Entry 4QAB (X-ray diffraction, 2.98 A resolution); this record covers chains A and E of the 5 polymer chains in the assembly.

Chain A (and E):
Name: Acetylcholine-binding protein
Organism: Lymnaea stagnalis
Notes: chain E of this document is another copy of the same molecule, construct and numbering; everything in this record applies to it too
UniProt: P58154 (ACHP_LYMST); residues 1-209 here correspond to UniProt positions 20-228 (UniProt number = residue number + 19)
Chain sequence (217 residues; each row starts with the number of its first residue; numbers below 1 keep their minus sign (Asp-7 is residue -7)):
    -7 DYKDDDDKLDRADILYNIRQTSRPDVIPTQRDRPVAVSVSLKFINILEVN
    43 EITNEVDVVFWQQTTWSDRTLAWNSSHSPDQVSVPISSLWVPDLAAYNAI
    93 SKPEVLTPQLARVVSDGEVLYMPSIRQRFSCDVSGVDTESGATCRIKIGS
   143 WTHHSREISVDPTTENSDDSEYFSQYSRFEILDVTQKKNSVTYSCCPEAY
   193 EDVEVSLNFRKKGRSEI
Unresolved in the structure: 156-160, 206-209 (chain E: -7 to -5, 156-158, 206-209)
Construct notes: expression tag (-7 to 0)
Disulfides: Cys123-Cys136, Cys187-Cys188
Glycans and other covalent adducts: N-acetylglucosamine (NAG) linked to Asn66
Small-molecule neighbours:
  - KK2 (4-(morpholin-4-yl)-6-[4-(trifluoromethyl)phenyl]pyrimidin-2-amine), molecule 1: Trp53, Arg104, Leu112, Met114, Tyr164
  - KK2, molecule 2: Tyr89, Ser142, Trp143, Thr144, Tyr185, Cys188, Tyr192
Curated features (UniProtKB/Swiss-Prot):
  - glycosylation: Asn66 (N-linked (GlcNAc...) asparagine)
What the authors report for this chain:
  - binding site for KK2: Trp53, Tyr89, Arg104, Leu112, Met114, Ser142, Trp143, Thr144, Tyr164, Tyr185, Cys188, Tyr192
  - conformationally variable residues (domain motion, loop rearrangement, side-chain flip): Thr13, Trp53, Gln55, Tyr89, Leu112, Met114, Tyr185, Cys187 to Cys188

Chain A / chain E interface:
Residue-residue contacts (53; chain A residue first):
  Tyr-6(A) with Arg148(E); Glu190(E)
  Asp-2(A) with Thr21(E); Asp24(E); Arg25(E); Pro26(E); Arg148(E), salt bridge
  Lys0(A) with Val18(E); Ile19(E); Thr21(E); Asp60(E), salt bridge; Thr62(E), hydrogen bond
  Arg3(A) with Ile19(E); Glu149(E), salt bridge
  Ala4(A) with Arg15(E)
  Leu7(A) with Asp17(E); Val18(E), hydrophobic
  Arg11(A) with Asp17(E), salt bridge
  Asn37(A) with Ser122(E)
  Leu39(A) with Ile92(E), hydrophobic
  Trp53(A) with Trp143(E); Cys187(E), hydrophobic
  Gln73(A) with His146(E)
  Ser75(A) with Thr144(E), hydrogen bond; His145(E), hydrogen bond
  Pro77(A) with Asp17(E)
  Glu96(A) with Lys94(E), hydrogen bond (side chain-backbone)
  Val97(A) with Lys94(E)
  Leu98(A) with Ala91(E); Ser93(E); Lys94(E)
  Thr99(A) with Trp143(E)
  Pro100(A) with Asp85(E); Leu86(E)
  Leu102(A) with Asp85(E); Thr144(E)
  Arg104(A) with Thr144(E), hydrogen bond (side chain-backbone); His145(E); His146(E); Glu149(E), salt bridge
  Met114(A) with Trp143(E)
  Arg118(A) with Ile92(E), hydrogen bond (side chain-backbone); Arg120(E)
  Glu163(A) with Ser186(E), hydrogen bond
  Tyr164(A) with Tyr185(E); Ser186(E)
  Ser166(A) with Ser122(E)
  Tyr168(A) with Thr45(E); Asn46(E), hydrogen bond (backbone-side chain); Cys123(E), hydrophobic; Asp124(E)
  Arg170(A) with Ile44(E); Thr45(E)
Interface residues without a listed pair, chain A (33 interface residues in all): Lys-5, Asp-3, Asp-1, Leu1, Gln55, Ser116
Interface residues without a listed pair, chain E (37 interface residues in all): Thr13, Pro20, Glu47, Ala87

Summary:
33 residues of chain A and 37 residues of chain E are in contact; the contacts include 8 hydrogen bonds and 5
salt bridges. Polar pairs include Asp-2(A)-Arg148(E), Lys0(A)-Asp60(E) and Arg3(A)-Glu149(E). From the paper:
a binding site for KK2 at Trp53(A), Tyr89(A) and Arg104(A) among others; conformational variability at
Thr13(A), Trp53(A) and Gln55(A) among others.
Both chains are Acetylcholine-binding protein (Lymnaea stagnalis). Entry 4QAB (X-RAY STRUCTURE of
ACETYLCHOLINE BINDING PROTEIN (ACHBP) IN COMPLEX WITH
4-(MORPHOLIN-4-YL)-6-[4-(TRIFLUOROMETHYL)PHENYL]PYRIMIDIN-2-AMINE) was determined by X-ray diffraction,
deposited together with 4QAA and 4QAC.
